PDB entry 2OOS | X-ray diffraction, 2.10 A resolution | chains A and B

Chain A (and B):
Name: Enoyl-acyl carrier reductase
Organism: Plasmodium falciparum
Notes: EC 1.3.1.9; chain B of this document is another copy of the same molecule, construct and numbering; everything in this record applies to it too
UniProtKB: Q9BH77 (Q9BH77_PLAFA); residue numbers follow UniProt; this construct covers 96-425
Chain sequence (338 residues; each row starts with the number of its first residue):
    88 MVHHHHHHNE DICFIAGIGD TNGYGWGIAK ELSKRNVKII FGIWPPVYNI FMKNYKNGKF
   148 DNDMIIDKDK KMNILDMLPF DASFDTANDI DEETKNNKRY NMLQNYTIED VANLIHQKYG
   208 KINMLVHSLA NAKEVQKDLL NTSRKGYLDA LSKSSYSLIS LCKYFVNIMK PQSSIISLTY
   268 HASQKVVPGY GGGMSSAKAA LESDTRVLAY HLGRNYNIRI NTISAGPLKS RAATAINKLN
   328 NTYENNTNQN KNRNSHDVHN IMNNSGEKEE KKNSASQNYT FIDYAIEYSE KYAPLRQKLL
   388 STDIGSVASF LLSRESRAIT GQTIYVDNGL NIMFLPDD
Disordered / not traced: 88-96, 324-366 (chain B: 88-96, 154-157, 325-366)
Sequence notes: cloning artifact (88-89); expression tag (90-95)
Residues lining bound ligands:
  - JPJ (2-(2,4-dichlorophenoxy)-5-(2-phenylethyl)phenol): A217, N218, A219, V222, Y267, V274, G276, Y277, M281, K285, P314, A319, A320, I323, F368, I369, A372
  - NAD (nicotinamide-adenine-dinucleotide): G104, I105, G106, D107, G110, Y111, G112, W131, V134, F167, D168, A169, S170, S215, L216, A217, N218, K240, L265, T266, Y267, Y277, K285, A312, G313, P314, L315, S317, R318, A319, A320, I369

Chain A / chain B interface:
Pairs across the interface (78; chain A residue first):
  R293(A) with I419(B)
  A296(A) with P381(B); I419(B), hydrophobic
  Y297(A) with P381(B), hydrophobic; M420(B), hydrophobic; D424(B), hydrogen bond
  G300(A) with P381(B); L382(B)
  R301(A) with K378(B), hydrogen bond (side chain-backbone); Y379(B), hydrogen bond (side chain-backbone); A380(B), hydrogen bond (side chain-backbone); P381(B), hydrogen bond (backbone-backbone); R383(B), hydrogen bond (backbone-side chain); D424(B), salt bridge
  N304(A) with Q384(B)
  R306(A) with L382(B)
  K378(A) with R301(B), hydrogen bond (backbone-side chain)
  Y379(A) with R301(B), hydrogen bond (backbone-side chain)
  A380(A) with R301(B), hydrogen bond (backbone-side chain)
  P381(A) with A296(B); G300(B); R301(B), hydrogen bond (backbone-backbone); T407(B)
  L382(A) with G300(B); R306(B); R404(B); T407(B)
  R383(A) with R301(B)
  Q384(A) with R401(B); R404(B)
  L386(A) with A405(B), hydrophobic
  L387(A) with R404(B)
  D390(A) with R404(B), salt bridge; A405(B)
  S393(A) with E402(B), hydrogen bond (side chain-backbone)
  V394(A) with F397(B), hydrophobic; E402(B); I406(B), hydrophobic
  F397(A) with V394(B), hydrophobic; F397(B), hydrophobic
  E402(A) with E118(B); R122(B), salt bridge; S393(B), hydrogen bond (backbone-side chain)
  R404(A) with L382(B); Q384(B); K385(B), hydrogen bond (side chain-backbone); L387(B); D390(B), salt bridge
  A405(A) with L386(B), hydrophobic; D390(B); V413(B), hydrophobic; D414(B), hydrogen bond (backbone-backbone); N415(B), hydrogen bond (backbone-backbone)
  I406(A) with V394(B), hydrophobic; I411(B), hydrophobic; Y412(B)
  T407(A) with L382(B); N415(B); G416(B)
  G408(A) with I419(B)
  Q409(A) with Y412(B); N418(B), hydrogen bond; I419(B)
  Y412(A) with I406(B); Q409(B)
  V413(A) with A405(B), hydrophobic
  D414(A) with A405(B), hydrogen bond (backbone-backbone)
  N415(A) with A405(B), hydrogen bond (backbone-backbone); T407(B)
  G416(A) with T407(B)
  N418(A) with Q409(B), hydrogen bond
  I419(A) with R293(B); A296(B), hydrophobic; G408(B); Q409(B)
  M420(A) with Y297(B), hydrophobic
  D424(A) with Y297(B), hydrogen bond; R301(B), salt bridge
Interface residues without a listed pair, chain A (39 interface residues in all): E118, K385, I411
Interface residues without a listed pair, chain B (42 interface residues in all): N304, I305

In short:
Chain A and chain B form an interface of 39 and 42 residues respectively, with 20 hydrogen bonds and 5 salt
bridges. Among the polar pairs are R301(A)-D424(B), D390(A)-R404(B) and E402(A)-R122(B). Chain A binds NAD and
compound JPJ.
Chain A and chain B are both Enoyl-acyl carrier reductase (Plasmodium falciparum); the structure, Crystal
structure of plasmodium falciparum enoyl ACP reductase with triclosan reductase, was determined by X-ray
diffraction, deposited together with 2NQ8, 2OL4, 2OP0, 2OP1 and 2FOI.
